4P65 - chains F and H of the 12 polymer chains in the assembly; structure by X-ray diffraction, 1.50 A resolution.

== Chain F (and H) ==
Name: Insulin
Notes: chain H of this document is another copy of the same molecule, construct and numbering; everything in this record applies to it too
UniProtKB: P01308 (INS_HUMAN); residues 1-30 here correspond to UniProt positions 25-54 (UniProt number = residue number + 24)
Chain sequence (30 residues; numbered 1 to 30; the number before each row is that of its first residue):
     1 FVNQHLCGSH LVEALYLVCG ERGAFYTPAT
Not modelled in the structure: 29-30
Modified / non-standard residues: A24 (2-amino-3-cyclohexyl-propionic acid; ALC); A29 (L-ornithine; ORN)
Metal / ion sites: Zn2+: H10 (shared with 1 residue of chain B; 1 residue of chain J)
Small-molecule neighbours:
  - phenol (IPH), molecule 1: V2, H5, L6
  - phenol (IPH), molecule 2: C7, H10, L11, A14

== Interface between chain F and chain H ==
Residue-residue contacts (34; chain F residue first):
  Q4(F) - Y16(H)
  H5(F) - Y16(H)  hydrogen bond (backbone-side chain)
  H5(F) - L17(H)
  G8(F) - Y16(H)
  S9(F) - Y16(H)
  V12(F) - V12(H)  hydrophobic
  V12(F) - Y16(H)  hydrophobic
  V12(F) - A24(H)
  E13(F) - E13(H)
  Y16(F) - Q4(H)
  Y16(F) - H5(H)  hydrogen bond (side chain-backbone)
  Y16(F) - G8(H)
  Y16(F) - S9(H)
  Y16(F) - V12(H)  hydrophobic
  Y16(F) - Y26(H)  hydrophobic
  G20(F) - P28(H)
  E21(F) - P28(H)
  G23(F) - Y26(H)
  G23(F) - P28(H)
  A24(F) - V12(H)
  A24(F) - A24(H)
  A24(F) - F25(H)
  A24(F) - Y26(H)  hydrogen bond (backbone-backbone)
  F25(F) - A24(H)
  F25(F) - F25(H)  hydrophobic
  Y26(F) - Y16(H)
  Y26(F) - G23(H)
  Y26(F) - A24(H)  hydrogen bond (backbone-backbone)
  T27(F) - E21(H)
  T27(F) - R22(H)
  T27(F) - G23(H)
  P28(F) - G20(H)
  P28(F) - E21(H)
  P28(F) - G23(H)
Also at the interface, not in a pair above, chain F (17 interface residues in all): L17, R22

== Summary ==
The interface between chain F and chain H involves 17 residues on one side and 16 on the other; the contacts
include 4 hydrogen bonds. Polar pairs include H5(F)-Y16(H) and A24(F)-Y26(H). Bound to chain F: phenol.
Chain F and chain H are both Insulin; the structure, Crystal structure of an cyclohexylalanine substituted
insulin analog, was determined by X-ray diffraction.
